Entry 4Y30 (X-ray diffraction, 2.10 A resolution); this record covers chains A and B.

Chain A (and B):
Protein: Protein arginine N-methyltransferase 6
Source organism: Homo sapiens
Notes: EC 2.1.1.-, 2.1.1.125; chain B of this document is another copy of the same molecule, construct and numbering; everything in this record applies to it too
Reference sequence: Q96LA8 (ANM6_HUMAN); residues 25-375 here = UniProt positions 25-375
Sequence (351 residues; each row starts with the number of its first residue):
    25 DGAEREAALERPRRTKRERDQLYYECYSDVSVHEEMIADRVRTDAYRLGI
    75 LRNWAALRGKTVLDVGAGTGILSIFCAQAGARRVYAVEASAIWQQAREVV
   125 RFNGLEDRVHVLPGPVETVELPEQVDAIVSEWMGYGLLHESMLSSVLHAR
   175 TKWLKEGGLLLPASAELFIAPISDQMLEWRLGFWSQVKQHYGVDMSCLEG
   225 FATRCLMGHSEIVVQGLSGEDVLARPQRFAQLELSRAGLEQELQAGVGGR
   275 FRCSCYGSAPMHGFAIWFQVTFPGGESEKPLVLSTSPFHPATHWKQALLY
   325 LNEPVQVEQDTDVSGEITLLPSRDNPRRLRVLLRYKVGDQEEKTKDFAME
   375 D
Not modelled in the structure: 25-38 (chain B: fully traced)
Sequence notes: conflict Gln268 (Glu in Q96LA8)
Ligand contacts:
  - 49L (N,N'-dimethyl-N-({3-[4-({trans-3-[2-(tetrahydro-2H-pyran-4-yl)ethoxy]cyclobutyl}oxy)phenyl]-1H-pyrazol-4-yl}methyl)ethane-1,2-diamine): Leu46, Tyr47, Cys50, Tyr51, Val56, Glu59, Met60, Glu155, Trp156, Met157, Gly158, Tyr159, His163, Glu164, Met166, His317, Trp318, Asn349, Asp375
  - S-adenosylhomocysteine (SAH): Tyr47, Tyr48, Tyr51, His57, Met60, Ile61, Arg66, Asp88, Gly90, Ala91, Gly92, Ile95, Leu96, Val111, Glu112, Ala113, Ser114, Ile116, Gly138, Pro139, Val140, Glu141, Glu155, Met166, Ser169
Curated features (UniProtKB/Swiss-Prot):
  - active site: Glu155, Glu164
  - binding site (S-adenosyl-L-methionine): His57, Arg66, Gly90, Glu112, Glu141
  - modified residue (Asymmetric dimethylarginine): Arg29, Arg35, Arg37
  - mutagenesis: Arg35 (R35A: Inhibits automethylation but does not affect methylation of other proteins. Reduces protein stability), Val86 to Asp88 (In PRMT6dn; abolishes histone methyltransferase H3R2me2a and transcriptional coactivator activities and reduces protein stability. This mutation abolishes automethylation)

How chain A and chain B interact:
Pairs across the interface (81; chain A residue first):
  Ser52(A) - Phe225(B)
  Asp53(A) - Cys229(B)
  Val54(A) - Trp208(B)  hydrophobic
  Val54(A) - Phe225(B)  hydrophobic
  Val54(A) - Ala226(B)  hydrophobic
  Val54(A) - Cys229(B)
  Val54(A) - Leu230(B)  hydrophobic
  Ser55(A) - Arg204(B)  hydrogen bond
  Ser55(A) - Leu230(B)
  His57(A) - Trp208(B)
  Glu58(A) - Trp203(B)
  Glu58(A) - Arg204(B)  salt bridge
  Glu58(A) - Phe207(B)
  Glu58(A) - Trp208(B)
  Ile61(A) - Phe207(B)  hydrophobic
  Ile61(A) - Trp208(B)  hydrophobic
  Ile61(A) - Tyr215(B)  hydrogen bond (backbone-side chain)
  Ile61(A) - Met219(B)  hydrophobic
  Ala62(A) - Phe207(B)
  Asp63(A) - Tyr215(B)
  Arg64(A) - Tyr215(B)
  Thr67(A) - Tyr215(B)
  Asp68(A) - Tyr215(B)
  Arg71(A) - Tyr215(B)
  Thr93(A) - Met219(B)
  Ile98(A) - Val217(B)  hydrophobic
  Phe99(A) - Tyr215(B)
  Phe99(A) - Val217(B)  hydrophobic
  Gln102(A) - Gly216(B)  hydrogen bond (side chain-backbone)
  Ile116(A) - Phe225(B)  hydrophobic
  Gln119(A) - Leu222(B)
  Gln119(A) - Phe225(B)
  Val123(A) - Asp218(B)
  Val123(A) - Met219(B)  hydrophobic
  Val123(A) - Cys221(B)  hydrophobic
  Val123(A) - Leu222(B)  hydrophobic
  Phe126(A) - Asp218(B)
  Phe126(A) - Ser220(B)
  Phe126(A) - Cys221(B)  hydrophobic
  Asn127(A) - Val217(B)
  Asn127(A) - Asp218(B)  hydrogen bond (side chain-backbone)
  Arg204(A) - Ser55(B)  hydrogen bond
  Arg204(A) - Glu58(B)  salt bridge
  Phe207(A) - Glu58(B)
  Phe207(A) - Ala62(B)
  Trp208(A) - Val54(B)  hydrophobic
  Trp208(A) - Glu58(B)
  Trp208(A) - Ile61(B)  hydrophobic
  His214(A) - Arg64(B)
  His214(A) - Asp68(B)  salt bridge
  Tyr215(A) - Ile61(B)  hydrogen bond (side chain-backbone)
  Tyr215(A) - Asp63(B)
  Tyr215(A) - Arg64(B)
  Tyr215(A) - Thr67(B)
  Tyr215(A) - Asp68(B)
  Tyr215(A) - Arg71(B)
  Tyr215(A) - Phe99(B)
  Gly216(A) - Gln102(B)  hydrogen bond (backbone-side chain)
  Val217(A) - Ile98(B)  hydrophobic
  Val217(A) - Phe99(B)  hydrophobic
  Val217(A) - Gln102(B)
  Val217(A) - Asn127(B)
  Asp218(A) - Phe126(B)
  Asp218(A) - Asn127(B)  hydrogen bond (backbone-side chain)
  Met219(A) - Thr93(B)
  Met219(A) - Val123(B)  hydrophobic
  Ser220(A) - Phe126(B)
  Cys221(A) - Val123(B)  hydrophobic
  Cys221(A) - Phe126(B)  hydrophobic
  Leu222(A) - Gln119(B)
  Leu222(A) - Val123(B)  hydrophobic
  Phe225(A) - Ser52(B)
  Phe225(A) - Asp53(B)
  Phe225(A) - Val54(B)  hydrophobic
  Phe225(A) - Ile116(B)  hydrophobic
  Phe225(A) - Gln119(B)
  Ala226(A) - Val54(B)  hydrophobic
  Cys229(A) - Asp53(B)
  Cys229(A) - Val54(B)
  Leu230(A) - Val54(B)  hydrophobic
  Leu230(A) - Ser55(B)
Interface residues without a listed pair, chain A (42 interface residues in all): Ile95, Glu122, Val211, Arg228
Interface residues without a listed pair, chain B (43 interface residues in all): His57, Ile95, Glu122, Val211, His214, Arg228

In short:
The interface between chain A and chain B involves 42 residues on one side and 43 on the other; the contacts
include 8 hydrogen bonds and 3 salt bridges. Among the polar pairs are Glu58(A)-Arg204(B), His214(A)-Asp68(B)
and Ser55(A)-Arg204(B).
Chain A and chain B are both Protein arginine N-methyltransferase 6 (Homo sapiens); the structure, Crystal
structure of human protein arginine methyltransferase PRMT6 bound to SAH and EPZ020411, was determined by
X-ray diffraction (same publication as 4Y2H).
